PDB entry 8ZP7 | electron microscopy, 3.00 A resolution | chains A and D of the 12 polymer chains in the assembly

== Chain A ==
Molecule: 61-nt RNA strand
Sequence (61 nucleotides; row label = number of the first residue in the row; numbers below 1 keep their minus sign (G-7 is residue -7)):
    -7 GUGAACCGGAUUGCCGUCAGGAAAUUAGGUGCGCUUAGCAGUAUUCCCCA
    43 CGCAUGUGGGG
Not modelled in the structure: 46, 53

== Chain D ==
Name: CRISPR-associated endoribonuclease Cse3
From: Candidatus Cloacimonetes bacterium ADurb.Bin088
Notes: EC 3.1.-.-
UniProt: A0A1V6F8C4 (A0A1V6F8C4_9BACT); residues 1-272 here = UniProt positions 1-272
Sequence (272 residues; each row starts with the number of its first residue):
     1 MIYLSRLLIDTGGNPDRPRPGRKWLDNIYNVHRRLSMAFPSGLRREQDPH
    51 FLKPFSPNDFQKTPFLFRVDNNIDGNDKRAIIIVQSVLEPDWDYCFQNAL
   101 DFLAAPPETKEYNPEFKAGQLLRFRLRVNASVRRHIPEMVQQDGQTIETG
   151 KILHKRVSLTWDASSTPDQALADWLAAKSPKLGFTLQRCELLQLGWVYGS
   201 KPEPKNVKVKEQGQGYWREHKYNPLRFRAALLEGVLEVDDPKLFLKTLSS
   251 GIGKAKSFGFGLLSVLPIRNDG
Not modelled in the structure: 205-216, 269-272

== Chain A / chain D interface ==
Contacting residue pairs (52):
  A32(A) with Leu194(D), hydrogen bond to the sugar; Gly195(D), sugar contact; Trp196(D), base contact; Tyr198(D), base contact
  G33(A) with Trp161(D), base contact; Ser165(D), hydrogen bond to the base; Thr166(D), base contact; Pro167(D), base contact; Leu194(D), phosphate contact
  U34(A) with Ser158(D), sugar contact; Leu159(D), hydrogen bond to the sugar; Thr160(D), hydrogen bond to the base; Trp161(D), hydrogen bond to the base; Trp196(D), sugar contact; Arg228(D), hydrogen bond to the sugar
  A35(A) with Thr160(D), hydrogen bond to the base; Trp161(D), base contact
  U36(A) with Ile136(D), sugar contact; Pro137(D), base contact; Glu138(D), base contact; Met139(D), hydrogen bond to the base; Lys155(D), hydrogen bond to the phosphate
  U37(A) with Ala130(D), base contact; Ser131(D), base contact; Lys155(D), salt bridge to the phosphate; Arg156(D), hydrogen bond to the base; Val157(D), phosphate contact; Ser158(D), hydrogen bond to the base; Arg226(D), hydrogen bond to the sugar
  C38(A) with Leu225(D), base contact; Arg226(D), base contact; Phe227(D), base contact
  C39(A) with Arg156(D), base contact
  C41(A) with Arg133(D), base contact
  A42(A) with Arg133(D), base contact; His154(D), base contact
  C43(A) with His154(D), hydrogen bond to the base
  C45(A) with His135(D), hydrogen bond to the sugar; His154(D), hydrogen bond to the sugar
  U47(A) with Val132(D), sugar contact; Arg133(D), phosphate contact; Arg134(D), salt bridge to the phosphate; His154(D), hydrogen bond to the base
  U49(A) with Arg133(D), hydrogen bond to the base; Lys254(D), salt bridge to the phosphate
  G51(A) with Arg156(D), hydrogen bond to the base; Ser257(D), hydrogen bond to the sugar
  G52(A) with Tyr29(D), hydrogen bond to the phosphate; Lys62(D), salt bridge to the phosphate; Lys201(D), base contact; Phe227(D), base contact; Ser257(D), hydrogen bond to the phosphate
Also at the interface, not in a pair above, chain A (18 interface residues in all): G48, G50
Also at the interface, not in a pair above, chain D (42 interface residues in all): Val140, Asp162, Ala163, Lys181, Asn223, Pro224, Lys256, Phe258

== Overview ==
The interface between chain A and chain D involves 18 residues on one side and 42 on the other; the contacts
include 21 hydrogen bonds and 4 salt bridges. Polar pairs include G33(A)-Ser165(D), U34(A)-Thr160(D) and
U34(A)-Trp161(D).
Chain A is a 61-nt RNA strand and chain D is CRISPR-associated endoribonuclease Cse3 (Candidatus Cloacimonetes
bacterium ADurb.Bin088); the structure, Cryo-EM structure of Cas5-HNH Cascade bound with sDNA, Conf1, was
determined by electron microscopy together with 8ZM3, 8ZOL, 8ZP9 and 9JXS from the same study.
